PDB entry 8U9X | X-ray diffraction, 3.05 A resolution | chains A and H of the 14 polymer chains in the assembly

# Chain A
Protein: DNA-directed RNA polymerase II subunit RPB1
From: Saccharomyces cerevisiae
UniProt: P04050 (RPB1_YEAST); numbering as in UniProt (aligned over 1-1733)
Chain sequence (1733 residues; numbered 1 to 1733; the number before each row is that of its first residue):
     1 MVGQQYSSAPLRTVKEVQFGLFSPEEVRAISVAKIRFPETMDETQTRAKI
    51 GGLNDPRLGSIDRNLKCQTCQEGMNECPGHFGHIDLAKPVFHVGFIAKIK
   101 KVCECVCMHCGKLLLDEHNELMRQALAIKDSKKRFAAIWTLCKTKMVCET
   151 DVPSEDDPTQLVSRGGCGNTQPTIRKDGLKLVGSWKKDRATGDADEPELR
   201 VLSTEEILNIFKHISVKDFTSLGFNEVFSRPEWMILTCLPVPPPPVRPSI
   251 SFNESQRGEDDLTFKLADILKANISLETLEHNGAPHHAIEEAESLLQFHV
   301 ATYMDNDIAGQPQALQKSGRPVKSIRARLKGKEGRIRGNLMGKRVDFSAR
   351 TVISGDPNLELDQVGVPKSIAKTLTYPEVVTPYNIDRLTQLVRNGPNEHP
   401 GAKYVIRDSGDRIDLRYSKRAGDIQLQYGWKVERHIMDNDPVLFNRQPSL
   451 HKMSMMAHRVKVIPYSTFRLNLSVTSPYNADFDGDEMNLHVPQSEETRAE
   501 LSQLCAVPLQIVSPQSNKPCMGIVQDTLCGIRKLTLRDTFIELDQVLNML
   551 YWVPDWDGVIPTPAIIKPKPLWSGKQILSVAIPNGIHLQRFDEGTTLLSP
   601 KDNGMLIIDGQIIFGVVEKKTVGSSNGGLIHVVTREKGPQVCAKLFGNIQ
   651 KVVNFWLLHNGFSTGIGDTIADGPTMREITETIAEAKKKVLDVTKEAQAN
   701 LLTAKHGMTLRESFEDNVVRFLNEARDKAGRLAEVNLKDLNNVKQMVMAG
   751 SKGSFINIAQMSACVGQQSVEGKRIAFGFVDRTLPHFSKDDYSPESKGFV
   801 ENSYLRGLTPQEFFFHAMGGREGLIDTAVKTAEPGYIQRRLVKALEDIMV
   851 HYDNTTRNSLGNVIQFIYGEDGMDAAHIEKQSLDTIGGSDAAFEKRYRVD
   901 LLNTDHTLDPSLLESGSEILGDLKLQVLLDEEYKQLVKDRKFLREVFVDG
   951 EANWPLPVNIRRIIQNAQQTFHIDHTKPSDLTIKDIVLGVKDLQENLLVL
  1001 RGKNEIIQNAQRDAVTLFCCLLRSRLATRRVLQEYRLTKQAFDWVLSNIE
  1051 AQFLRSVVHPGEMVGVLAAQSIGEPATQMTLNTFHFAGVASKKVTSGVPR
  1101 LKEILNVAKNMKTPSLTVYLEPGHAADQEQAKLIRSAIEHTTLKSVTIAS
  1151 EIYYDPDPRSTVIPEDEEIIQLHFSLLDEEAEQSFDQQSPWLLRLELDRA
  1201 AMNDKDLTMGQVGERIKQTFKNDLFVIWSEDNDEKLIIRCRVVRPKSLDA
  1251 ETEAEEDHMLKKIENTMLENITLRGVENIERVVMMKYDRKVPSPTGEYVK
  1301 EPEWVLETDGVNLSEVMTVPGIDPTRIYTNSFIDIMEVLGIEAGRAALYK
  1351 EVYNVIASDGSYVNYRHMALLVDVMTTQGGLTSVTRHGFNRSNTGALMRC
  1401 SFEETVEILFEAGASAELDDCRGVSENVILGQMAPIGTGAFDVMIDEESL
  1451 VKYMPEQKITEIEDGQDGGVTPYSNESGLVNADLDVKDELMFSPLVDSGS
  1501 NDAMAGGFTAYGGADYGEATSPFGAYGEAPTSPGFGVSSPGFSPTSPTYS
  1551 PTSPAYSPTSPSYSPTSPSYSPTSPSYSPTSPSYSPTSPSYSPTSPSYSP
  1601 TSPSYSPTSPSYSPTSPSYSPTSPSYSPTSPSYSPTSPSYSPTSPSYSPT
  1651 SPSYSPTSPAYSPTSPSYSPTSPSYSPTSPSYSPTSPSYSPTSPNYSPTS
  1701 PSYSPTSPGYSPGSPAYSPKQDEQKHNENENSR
Unresolved in the structure: 1-2, 154-162, 166, 187-197, 253-255, 319-320, 1157-1160, 1173-1186, 1244-1254, 1456-1733
Differences from the reference sequence: conflict Pro-834 (Thr in P04050)
Curated features (UniProtKB/Swiss-Prot):
  - region: Pro-248 to Asp-260 (Lid loop), Asn-306 to Lys-323 (Rudder loop), Pro-810 to Glu-822 (Bridging helix)
  - binding site (Zn(2+)): Cys-67, Cys-70, Cys-77, His-80, Cys-107, Cys-110, Cys-148, Cys-167
  - binding site (Mg(2+)): Asp-481, Asp-483, Asp-485
  - modified residue: Thr-1471 (Phosphothreonine)
  - cross-link (Glycyl lysine isopeptide (Lys-Gly)): Lys-695 (interchain with G-Cter in ubiquitin), Lys-1246 (interchain with G-Cter in ubiquitin), Lys-1350 (interchain with G-Cter in ubiquitin)
  - natural variant: Ser-1653 to Pro-1659 (deletion: In strain: A364A)
  - mutagenesis: Lys-1246 (K1246R: Impairs ubiquitination during transcription stress)
Bound ions: Zn2+ site 1: Cys-67, Cys-70, Cys-77; Zn2+ site 2: Cys-107, Cys-110, Cys-167; Mn2+ site 1: Asp-481, Asp-485 (together with ATP); Mn2+ site 2: Asp-481, Asp-483 (together with ATP)
Residues lining bound ligands: ATP (adenosine-5'-triphosphate): Arg-446, Pro-448, Asn-479, Asp-481, Asp-483, Asp-485, Thr-831, Leu-1081, Phe-1084, His-1085
What the authors report for this chain:
  - conformationally variable residues (helix shift, side-chain flip): Arg-446, Ala-828
  - contacts within the chain: Arg-446/Asp-485 (hydrogen bond)
  - conformationally variable residues: Val-1094 (from molecular simulation)

# Chain H
Protein: DNA-directed RNA polymerases I, II, and III subunit RPABC3
From: Saccharomyces cerevisiae
UniProt: A0A6A5Q8C2 (A0A6A5Q8C2_YEASX); numbering as in UniProt (aligned over 1-146)
Chain sequence (146 residues; numbered 1 to 146; the number before each row is that of its first residue):
     1 MSNTLFDDIFQVSEVDPGRYNKVCRIEAASTTQDQCKLTLDINVELFPVA
    51 AQDSLTVTIASSLNLEDTPANDSSATRSWRPPQAGDRSLADDYDYVMYGT
   101 AYKFEEVSKDLIAVYYSFGGLLMRLEGNYRNLNNLKQENAYLLIRR
Unresolved in the structure: 1, 51-54, 64-75, 82-88, 108-112

# Chain A / chain H interface
Pairs across the interface (58; chain A residue first):
  Arg-537(A) / Tyr-20(H)
  Arg-537(A) / Val-23(H)
  Arg-537(A) / Asp-41(H)  salt bridge
  Arg-537(A) / Gly-120(H)
  Arg-537(A) / Leu-121(H)
  Asp-538(A) / Asn-21(H)  hydrogen bond (side chain-backbone)
  Asp-538(A) / Lys-22(H)  hydrogen bond (side chain-backbone)
  Asp-538(A) / Val-23(H)
  Phe-540(A) / Val-23(H)  hydrophobic
  Phe-540(A) / Asn-43(H)
  Ile-560(A) / Ser-78(H)
  Ile-560(A) / Trp-79(H)
  Thr-562(A) / Tyr-98(H)
  Pro-563(A) / Trp-79(H)
  Pro-563(A) / Tyr-98(H)
  Ala-564(A) / Met-97(H)
  Ala-564(A) / Tyr-98(H)
  Ile-565(A) / Leu-46(H)  hydrophobic
  Ile-565(A) / Tyr-95(H)
  Ile-565(A) / Val-96(H)
  Ile-565(A) / Met-97(H)  hydrophobic
  Ile-566(A) / Val-96(H)
  Ile-566(A) / Met-97(H)
  Ile-566(A) / Tyr-98(H)  hydrophobic
  Lys-567(A) / Pro-81(H)
  Pro-568(A) / Leu-46(H)
  Pro-568(A) / Asp-94(H)
  Pro-568(A) / Tyr-95(H)  hydrophobic
  Pro-568(A) / Val-96(H)
  Lys-569(A) / Leu-46(H)
  Ser-573(A) / Gly-119(H)  hydrogen bond (side chain-backbone)
  Lys-575(A) / Gly-119(H)
  Lys-575(A) / Gly-120(H)
  Gln-576(A) / Gly-119(H)
  Leu-597(A) / Tyr-102(H)  hydrogen bond (backbone-side chain)
  Leu-597(A) / Lys-103(H)
  Leu-597(A) / Tyr-115(H)
  Leu-597(A) / Leu-122(H)
  Leu-598(A) / Arg-25(H)  hydrogen bond (backbone-side chain)
  Leu-598(A) / Thr-39(H)
  Leu-598(A) / Tyr-115(H)  hydrophobic
  Leu-598(A) / Leu-122(H)  hydrophobic
  Leu-598(A) / Met-123(H)
  Ser-599(A) / Arg-25(H)  hydrogen bond (backbone-side chain)
  Pro-600(A) / Arg-25(H)
  Lys-601(A) / Tyr-20(H)
  Asp-602(A) / Tyr-20(H)
  Leu-606(A) / Tyr-102(H)  hydrophobic
  Ile-608(A) / Tyr-102(H)  hydrophobic
  Ile-613(A) / Tyr-102(H)  hydrophobic
  Ile-613(A) / Ser-117(H)  hydrogen bond (backbone-side chain)
  Ile-613(A) / Gly-120(H)  hydrogen bond (backbone-backbone)
  Ile-613(A) / Leu-122(H)
  Phe-614(A) / Leu-122(H)  hydrophobic
  Val-735(A) / Arg-19(H)
  Lys-738(A) / Arg-19(H)  hydrogen bond (side chain-backbone)
  Asp-739(A) / Arg-19(H)  salt bridge
  Lys-744(A) / Arg-19(H)
Interface residues without a listed pair, chain A (32 interface residues in all): Val-559, Ile-612, His-975
Interface residues without a listed pair, chain H (34 interface residues in all): Asp-91, Thr-100, Glu-105, Phe-118, Arg-124, Lys-136, Tyr-141

# In short
The interface between chain A and chain H involves 32 residues on one side and 34 on the other; the contacts
include 9 hydrogen bonds and 2 salt bridges. Polar pairs include Arg-537(A)/Asp-41(H), Asp-739(A)/Arg-19(H)
and Asp-538(A)/Asn-21(H). The paper reports conformational variability at Arg-446(A), Ala-828(A) and
Val-1094(A); contacts within the chain involving Arg-446(A) and Asp-485(A).
Here chain A is DNA-directed RNA polymerase II subunit RPB1 and chain H is DNA-directed RNA polymerases I, II,
and III subunit RPABC3, both from Saccharomyces cerevisiae. Entry 8U9X (Structural basis of transcription: RNA
polymerase II substrate binding and metal coordination at 3.0 A of ...) was determined by X-ray diffraction
together with 9BVT, 9BW0 and 8U9R from the same study.
